Entry 8PO4 (X-ray diffraction, 1.62 A resolution); this record covers chain A.

[Chain A]
Name: Epidermal growth factor receptor
Source organism: Homo sapiens
Notes: EC 2.7.10.1
UniProtKB: P00533 (EGFR_HUMAN); numbering as in UniProt (aligned over 695-1022)
Sequence (328 residues; each row starts with the number of its first residue):
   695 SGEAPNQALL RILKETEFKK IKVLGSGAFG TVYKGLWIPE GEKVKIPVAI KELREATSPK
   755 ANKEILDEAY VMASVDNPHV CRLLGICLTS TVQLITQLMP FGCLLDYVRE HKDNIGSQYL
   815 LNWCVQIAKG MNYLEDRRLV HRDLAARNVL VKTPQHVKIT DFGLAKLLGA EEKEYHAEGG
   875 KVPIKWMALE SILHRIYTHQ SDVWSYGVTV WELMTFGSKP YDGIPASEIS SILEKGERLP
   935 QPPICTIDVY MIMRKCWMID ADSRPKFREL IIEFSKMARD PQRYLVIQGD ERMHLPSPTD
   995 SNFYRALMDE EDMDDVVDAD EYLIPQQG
Not modelled in the structure: 695-699, 868-875, 1015-1022
Covalently attached groups: compound 26X linked to Cys797
Differences from the reference sequence: engineered mutation Arg948 (Val in P00533)
Ligand contacts: 26X (1-cyclopropyl-N-[3-[1-(1-propanoylazetidin-3-yl)-4-pyridin-4-yl-pyrazol-3-yl]phenyl]imidazole-4-carboxamide): Leu718, Gly719, Ser720, Val726, Ala743, Ile744, Lys745, Met766, Leu777, Leu788, Thr790, Gln791, Leu792, Met793, Asp800, Arg841, Asn842, Leu844, Thr854, Asp855, Phe856, Gly857, Leu858, Leu861
Swiss-Prot annotation at these positions:
  - active site: Asp837 (Proton acceptor)
  - binding site (ATP): Leu718 to Val726, Lys745, Thr790, Gln791, Asp855
  - site: Tyr1016 (Important for interaction with PIK3C2B)
  - modified residue: Ser695 (Phosphoserine), Lys745 (N6-(2-hydroxyisobutyryl)lysine), Tyr869 (Phosphotyrosine), Ser991 (Phosphoserine), Ser995 (Phosphoserine), Tyr998 (Phosphotyrosine), Tyr1016 (Phosphotyrosine)
  - cross-link (Glycyl lysine isopeptide (Lys-Gly)): Lys716 (interchain with G-Cter in ubiquitin), Lys737 (interchain with G-Cter in ubiquitin), Lys754 (interchain with G-Cter in ubiquitin), Lys757 (interchain with G-Cter in ubiquitin), Lys867 (interchain with G-Cter in ubiquitin), Lys929 (interchain with G-Cter in ubiquitin), Lys960 (interchain with G-Cter in ubiquitin), Lys970 (interchain with G-Cter in ubiquitin)
  - natural variant: Glu709 (E709A: Found in a lung cancer sample; E709G: Found in a lung cancer sample; E709K: Found in a lung cancer sample), Gly719 (G719A: Found in a lung cancer sample; G719C: Found in a lung cancer sample; G719D: Found in a lung cancer sample; G719S: Found in a lung cancer sample), Gly724 (G724S: Found in a lung cancer sample), Glu734 (E734K: Found in a lung cancer sample), Glu746 to Ser752 (sequence variant, change not given here; Found in a lung cancer sample), Glu746 to Thr751 (sequence variant, change not given here; Found in a lung cancer sample), Glu746 to Ala750 (deletion: Found in a lung cancer sample), Glu746 (deletion: Found in a lung cancer sample), Leu747 to Thr751 (deletion: Found in a lung cancer sample), Leu747 to Glu749 (deletion: Found in a lung cancer sample), Leu747 (L747F: Found in a lung cancer sample), Arg748 (R748P: Found in a lung cancer sample), 12 further natural variant entries in UniProt
  - mutagenesis: Pro699 (P699A: Reduced phosphorylation), Asn700 (N700A: Abolishes phosphorylation), Leu704 (L704A: Abolishes phosphorylation), Arg705 (R705A: Abolishes phosphorylation), Ile706 (I706A: Abolishes phosphorylation), Lys745 (K745A/M: Abolishes kinase activity), Asp974 (D974A: Strongly reduced phosphorylation), Arg977 (R977A: Reduced phosphorylation), Glu1005 to Asp1006 (Constitutively activated kinase), Tyr1016 (Y1016F: 50% decrease in interaction with PIK3C2B. 65% decrease in interaction with PIK3C2B; when associated with F-1197. Abolishes interaction with PIK3C2B; when associated with F-1197 and F-1092)

[Overview]
Covalently linked compound 26X: at Cys797. Curated annotation (UniProt) lists active-site residue Asp837, 13
ATP-binding residues and 11 mutagenesis sites.
Chain A is Epidermal growth factor receptor (Homo sapiens); the structure, Discovery and Optimisation of
Potent, Efficacious and Selective Inhibitors Targeting EGFR Exon20 Insertion Mutations. Compound 33 ..., was
determined by X-ray diffraction together with 8PNZ, 8PO0, 8PO1, 8PO2 and 8PO3 from the same study.
